2ZCT - chains A and C of the 10 polymer chains in the assembly; structure by X-ray diffraction, 1.70 A resolution.

Chain A (and C):
Name: Probable peroxiredoxin
Organism: Aeropyrum pernix
Notes: EC 1.11.1.15; chain C of this document is another copy of the same molecule, construct and numbering; everything in this record applies to it too
UniProt: Q9Y9L0 (TDXH_AERPE); numbering as in UniProt (aligned over 2-250)
Amino-acid sequence (249 residues; row label = number of the first residue in the row):
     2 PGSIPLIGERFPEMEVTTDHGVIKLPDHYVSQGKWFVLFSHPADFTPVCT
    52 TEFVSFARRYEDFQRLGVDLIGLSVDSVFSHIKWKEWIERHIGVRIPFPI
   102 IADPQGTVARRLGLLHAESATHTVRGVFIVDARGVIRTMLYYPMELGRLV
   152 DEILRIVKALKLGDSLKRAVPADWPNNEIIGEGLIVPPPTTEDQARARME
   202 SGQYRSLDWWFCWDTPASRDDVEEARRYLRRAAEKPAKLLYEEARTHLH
Disordered / not traced: 2-5, 117-120, 246-250 (chain C: 2-4, 117-120, 246-250)
Modified / non-standard residues: C50 (s-hydroxycysteine; CSO)
Construct notes: engineered mutation S207 (Cys in Q9Y9L0)
Curated features (UniProtKB/Swiss-Prot):
  - active site: C50 (Cysteine sulfenic acid (-SOH) intermediate)
  - binding site (substrate): R126
  - mutagenesis: C50 (C50S: Abolishes enzyme activity), C213 (C213S: Abolishes enzyme activity)
What the authors report for this chain:
  - catalytic residues: C50
  - contacts within the chain: H42-C50 (covalent link), H42-R149, T47-C50 (hydrogen bond)
  - catalytic residues: H42, R149 (proposed by the authors, not directly observed)

Chain A / chain C interface:
Contacting residue pairs - 19 pairs, chain A then chain C:
  P190(A) - F80(C)
  T191(A) - T19(C)
  T191(A) - V79(C)
  T192(A) - D20(C)
  T192(A) - H21(C)
  T192(A) - G22(C)
  T192(A) - I83(C)
  E193(A) - D20(C)  hydrogen bond (backbone-backbone)
  E193(A) - H21(C)  salt bridge
  E193(A) - I83(C)
  E193(A) - K86(C)  salt bridge
  E193(A) - R96(C)  salt bridge
  R197(A) - R96(C)
  D209(A) - K84(C)  salt bridge
  W210(A) - F80(C)
  W210(A) - I83(C)  hydrophobic
  W210(A) - K84(C)
  W210(A) - E87(C)  hydrogen bond
  W211(A) - K84(C)
Also at the interface, not in a pair above, chain A (9 interface residues in all): P189

Overview:
9 residues of chain A face 11 of chain C across their interface, with 2 hydrogen bonds and 4 salt bridges.
Polar contacts include E193(A)-H21(C), E193(A)-K86(C) and E193(A)-R96(C). From the paper: catalytic residues
C50(A), H42(A) and R149(A); contacts within the chain involving H42(A), C50(A) and R149(A) among others.
Chain A and chain C are both Probable peroxiredoxin (Aeropyrum pernix); the structure, Oxidation of archaeal
peroxiredoxin involves a hypervalent sulfur intermediate, was determined by X-ray diffraction, deposited
together with 2E2G, 2E2M and 2NVL.
